PDB entry 3JB2 | electron microscopy, 3.10 A resolution | chains B and D of the 5 polymer chains in the assembly

[Chain B]
Protein: Capsid protein VP1
Organism: Bombyx mori cypovirus 1
UniProt: Q6TS43 (CAPSD_CPVBM); numbering as in UniProt (aligned over 1-1333)
Sequence (1333 residues; row label = number of the first residue in the row):
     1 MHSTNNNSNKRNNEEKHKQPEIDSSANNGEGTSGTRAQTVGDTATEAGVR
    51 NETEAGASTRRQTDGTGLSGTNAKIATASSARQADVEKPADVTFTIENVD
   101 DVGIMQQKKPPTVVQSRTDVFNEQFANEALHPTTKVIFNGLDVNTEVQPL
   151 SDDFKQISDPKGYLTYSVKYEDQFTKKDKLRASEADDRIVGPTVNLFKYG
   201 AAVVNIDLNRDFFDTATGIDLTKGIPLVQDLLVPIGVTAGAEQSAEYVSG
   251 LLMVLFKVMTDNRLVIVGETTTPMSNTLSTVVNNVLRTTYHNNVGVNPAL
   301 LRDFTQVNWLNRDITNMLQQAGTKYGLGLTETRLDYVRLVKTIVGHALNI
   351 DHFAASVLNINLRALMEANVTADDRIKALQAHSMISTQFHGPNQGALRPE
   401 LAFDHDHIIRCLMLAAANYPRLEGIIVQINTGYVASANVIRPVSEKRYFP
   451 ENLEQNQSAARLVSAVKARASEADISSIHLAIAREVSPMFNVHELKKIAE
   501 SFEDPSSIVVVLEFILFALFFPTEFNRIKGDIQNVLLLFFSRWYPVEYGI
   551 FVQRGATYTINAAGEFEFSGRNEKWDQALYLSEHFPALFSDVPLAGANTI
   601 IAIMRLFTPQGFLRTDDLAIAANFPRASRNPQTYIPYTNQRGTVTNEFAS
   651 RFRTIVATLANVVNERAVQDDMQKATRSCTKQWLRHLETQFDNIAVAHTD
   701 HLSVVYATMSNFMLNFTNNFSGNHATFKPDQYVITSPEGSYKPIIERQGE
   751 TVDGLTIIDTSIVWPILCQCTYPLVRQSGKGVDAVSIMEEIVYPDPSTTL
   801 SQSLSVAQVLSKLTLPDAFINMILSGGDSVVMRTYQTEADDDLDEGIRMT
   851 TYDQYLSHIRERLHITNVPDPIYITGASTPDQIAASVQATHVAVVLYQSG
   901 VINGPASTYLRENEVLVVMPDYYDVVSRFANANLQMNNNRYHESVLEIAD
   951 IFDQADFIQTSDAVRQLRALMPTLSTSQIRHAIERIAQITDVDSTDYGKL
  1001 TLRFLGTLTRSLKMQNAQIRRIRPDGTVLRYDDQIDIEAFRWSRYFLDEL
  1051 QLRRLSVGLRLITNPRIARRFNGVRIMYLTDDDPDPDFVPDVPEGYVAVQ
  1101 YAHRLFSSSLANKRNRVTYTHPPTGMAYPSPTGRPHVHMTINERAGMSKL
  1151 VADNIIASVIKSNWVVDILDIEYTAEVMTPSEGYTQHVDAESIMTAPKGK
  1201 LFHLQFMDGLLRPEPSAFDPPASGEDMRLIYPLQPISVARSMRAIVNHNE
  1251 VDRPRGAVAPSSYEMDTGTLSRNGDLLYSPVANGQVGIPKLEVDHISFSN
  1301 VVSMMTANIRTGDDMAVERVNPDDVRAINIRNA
Not modelled in the structure: 1-134, 778-785

[Chain D]
Protein: Viral structural protein 5
Organism: Bombyx mori cypovirus 1
UniProt: C6K2M8 (C6K2M8_CPVBM); residue numbers follow UniProt; this construct covers 1-448
Sequence (448 residues; row label = number of the first residue in the row):
     1 MLQQPTGGYTTLEQFAFTIRNDGTNATPTQFLQLLSYEATENELVKKTIP
    51 TPETHLPSARNVPGNVYIEDAITQALFGISAQNVNAHGYFSRLSALALPN
   101 TSARLGLDGVIYNSETINIPFYDPAAVANFAATYAKLGNASTPRYRADMI
   151 DIYAHVGLELAGTDAERAAGVMPVKRAKFDSWEGSLISLSRDVVNWKILA
   201 FLIDLCSLEGEALRAFKTRNRDVFRMMLFIMSTAVAANVVNRKVTKRVDR
   251 VLEYIGVNSMRTAGRTATITYDLSRHEFAAKFLQLTFTRWNAASAMIRSM
   301 PDMHTPRTSITPAGENALVRHNRYMTENFKGLSPIALAQKKHEMMLHTHE
   351 IHSMDIDGSIKNMVERETVNKMNEIDAMNTAPWTEEFAEVEPTTVYERHQ
   401 IGTDPEQTQLISQDAAVIVHQASSDVDENEYGNSVSELTIDTQSDSVL
Not modelled in the structure: 293-448

[Interface between chain B and chain D]
Contacting residue pairs (75; chain B residue first):
  Arg333(B) - Tyr67(D)
  Arg333(B) - Asp70(D)  salt bridge
  Tyr336(B) - Val62(D)
  Tyr336(B) - Pro63(D)
  Tyr336(B) - Gly64(D)  hydrogen bond (backbone-backbone)
  Tyr336(B) - Asn65(D)
  Tyr336(B) - Val66(D)  hydrophobic
  Tyr336(B) - Tyr67(D)  hydrogen bond (side chain-backbone)
  Tyr336(B) - Tyr89(D)
  Val337(B) - Tyr89(D)
  Leu339(B) - Pro63(D)  hydrophobic
  Leu339(B) - Gly64(D)
  Arg363(B) - Ser80(D)
  Glu367(B) - Gln74(D)  hydrogen bond
  Glu367(B) - Ser80(D)
  Glu367(B) - Ala81(D)
  Glu367(B) - Gln82(D)  hydrogen bond (backbone-backbone)
  Ala368(B) - Gln82(D)
  Ala368(B) - Asn83(D)
  Asn369(B) - Gln82(D)  hydrogen bond (side chain-backbone)
  Asn369(B) - Asn83(D)
  Asn369(B) - His87(D)
  Val370(B) - Asn83(D)
  Ala402(B) - Gln82(D)
  Asp406(B) - Ala263(D)
  Gln888(B) - Glu38(D)
  Gln888(B) - Arg242(D)  hydrogen bond (backbone-side chain)
  His891(B) - Val240(D)
  His891(B) - Arg242(D)  hydrogen bond
  His891(B) - Glu253(D)  salt bridge
  Glu912(B) - Thr245(D)
  Asn913(B) - Thr245(D)
  Glu914(B) - Thr245(D)
  Ala949(B) - Lys243(D)
  Asp950(B) - Lys243(D)
  Phe952(B) - Lys243(D)
  Asp953(B) - Asn241(D)  hydrogen bond (backbone-backbone)
  Asp953(B) - Lys243(D)  salt bridge
  Gln954(B) - Val239(D)  hydrogen bond (side chain-backbone)
  Gln954(B) - Val240(D)
  Asp956(B) - Arg265(D)
  Asp956(B) - Thr266(D)  hydrogen bond
  Asp956(B) - Ala267(D)
  Ser961(B) - Glu183(D)
  Asp962(B) - Glu183(D)  hydrogen bond (backbone-side chain)
  Glu1038(B) - Arg261(D)
  Glu1038(B) - Ala263(D)
  Arg1044(B) - Gly264(D)
  Arg1053(B) - Ile79(D)
  Arg1053(B) - Arg265(D)
  Arg1053(B) - Thr266(D)
  Ser1271(B) - Asn195(D)
  Arg1272(B) - Glu69(D)  salt bridge
  Arg1272(B) - Asp70(D)  salt bridge
  Arg1272(B) - Thr73(D)  hydrogen bond
  Arg1272(B) - Gln74(D)  hydrogen bond (backbone-side chain)
  Arg1272(B) - Val194(D)  hydrogen bond (side chain-backbone)
  Arg1272(B) - Asn195(D)  hydrogen bond (backbone-side chain)
  Arg1272(B) - Trp196(D)
  Asn1273(B) - Ile79(D)
  Asn1273(B) - Arg191(D)
  Asn1273(B) - Val194(D)
  Asn1273(B) - Asn195(D)  hydrogen bond (backbone-side chain)
  Asp1275(B) - Arg191(D)  salt bridge
  Asn1283(B) - Glu13(D)
  Gly1284(B) - Glu13(D)
  Gly1284(B) - Ala16(D)
  Gln1285(B) - Asn25(D)
  Val1286(B) - Thr18(D)
  Val1286(B) - Asn25(D)
  Ile1288(B) - Arg20(D)
  Pro1289(B) - Arg20(D)
  Pro1289(B) - Arg191(D)
  Glu1292(B) - Arg20(D)  salt bridge
  Glu1292(B) - Gly23(D)
Interface residues without a listed pair, chain B (49 interface residues in all): Thr332, Asp335, Ala364, Val887, Ala889, Ile951, Ala955, Ala1039, Arg1041, Glu1049, Leu1052
Interface residues without a listed pair, chain D (52 interface residues in all): Arg176, Lys178, Ile187, Ala237, Asn238, Lys246, Val248, Val251, Thr262, Thr268

[Summary]
The interface between chain B and chain D involves 49 residues on one side and 52 on the other, with 16
hydrogen bonds and 7 salt bridges. Among the polar pairs are Arg333(B)-Asp70(D), His891(B)-Glu253(D) and
Asp953(B)-Lys243(D).
Here chain B is Capsid protein VP1 and chain D is Viral structural protein 5, both from Bombyx mori cypovirus
1. Entry 3JB2 (Atomic model of cytoplasmic polyhedrosis virus with SAM and GTP) was determined by electron
microscopy, deposited together with 3JAY, 3JAZ, 3JB0, 3JB1 and 3JB3.
